Entry 9FIB (electron microscopy, 2.30 A resolution); this record covers chains B and D of the 16 polymer chains in the assembly.

== Chain B ==
Molecule: 16S rRNA
From: Escherichia coli
Sequence (1083 nucleotides; each row starts with the number of its first residue; note: 459 numbers in that range are skipped by the numbering (no residue carries them; nothing is unmodelled there)):
     1 AAAUUGAAGAGUUUGAUCAUGGCUCAGAUUGAACGCUGGCGGCAGGCCUA
    51 ACACAUGCAAGUCGAACGGUAACAGGAAGAAGCUUGCUUCUUUGCUGACG
   101 AGUGGCGGACGGGUGAGUAAUGUCUGGGAAACUGCCUGAUGGAGGGGGAU
   151 AACUACUGGAAACGGUAGCUAAUACCGCAUAACGUCGCAAGACCAAAGAG
   201 GGGGACCUUCGGGCCUCUUGCCAUCGGAUGUGCCCAGAUGGGAUUAGCUA
   251 GUAGGUGGGGUAACGGCUCACCUAGGCGACGAUCCCUAGCUGGUCUGAGA
   301 GGAUGACCAGCCACACUGGAACUGAGACACGGUCCAGACUCCUACGGGAG
   351 GCAGCAGUGGGGAAUAUUGCACAAUGGGCGCAAGCCUGAUGCAGCCAUGC
   401 CGCGUGUAUGAAGAAGCCCUUCGGGUUGUAAAGUACUUUCAGCGGGGAGG
   451 AAGGGAGUAAAGUUAAUACCUUUGCUCAUUGACGUUACCCGCAGAAGAAG
   501 CACCGGCUAACUCCGUGCCAGCAGCCXCGGUAAUACGGAGGGUGCAAGCG
   551 UUAAUCGGAAUUACUGGGCGUAAAGCGCACGCAGGCGGUUUGUUAAGUCA
   601 GAUGUGAAAUCCCCGGGCUCAACCUGGGAACUGCAUCUGAUACUGGCAAG
   651 CUUGAGUCUCGUAGAGGGGGGUAGAAUUCCAGGUGUAGCGGUGAAAUGCG
   701 UAGAGAUCUGGAGGAAUACCGGUGGCGAAGGCGGCCCCCUGGACGAAGAC
   751 UGACGCUCAGGUGCGAAAGCGUGGGGAGCAAACAGGAUUAGAUACCCUGG
   801 UAGUCCACGCCGUAAACGAUGUCGACUUGGAGGUUGUGCCCUUGAGGCGU
   851 GGCUUCCGGAGCUAACGCGUUAAGUCGACCGCCUGGGGAGUACGGCCGCA
   901 AGGUUAAAACUCAAAUGAAUUGACGGGGG
  1389 CUUGUACACACCGCCCGUXACACCAUGGGAGUGGGUUGCAAAAGAAGUAG
  1439 GUAGCUUAACCUUCGGGAGGGCGCUUACCACUUUGUGAUUCAUGACUGGG
  1489 GUGAAGUCGUAACAAGGUAACCGUAGGGGAACCUGCGGUUGGAUCACCUC
  1539 CUUA
Not modelled in the structure: 79-92, 205-213, 841-845, 1389, 1534-1542
Modified / non-standard residues: PSU (pseudouridine-5'-monophosphate) at position 516, G7M (N7-methyl-guanosine-5'-monophosphate) at position 527, 4OC (4n,o2'-methylcytidine-5'-monophosphate) at position 1402, 5MC (5-methylcytidine-5'-monophosphate) at position 1407, UR3 (3-methyluridine-5'-monophoshate) at position 1498, 2MG (2N-methylguanosine-5'-monophosphate) at position 1516, MA6 (6N-dimethyladenosine-5'-monophoshate) at position 1518, MA6 (6N-dimethyladenosine-5'-monophoshate) at position 1519
Bound ions: K+ site 1: U5 (shared with Ala-79(D), Ala-80(D), Leu-82(D), Gly-84(D) of chain D); K+ site 2: G11, U12, G21, G22; Mg2+ site 1 near G21 (its only coordinating residue here); Mg2+ site 2: C48, G115; Mg2+ site 3: A59, C386, U387; K+ site 3: G61, U62, G104, G105; Mg2+ site 4 near G100 (its only coordinating residue here); K+ site 4: G107, G324, G326; K+ site 5: G107, G108, G326; Mg2+ site 5: A109, G331; K+ site 6: C110, G111; Mg2+ site 6 near G111 (its only coordinating residue here); 18 more K+ sites not listed; 34 more Mg2+ sites not listed
Residues lining bound ligands: A1IC4 ((2S,3S)-2-[[(2S)-2-[[(2S,4S)-5-aminocarbonyloxy-4-oxidanyl-2-[[(2S,3R)-3-oxidanylpiperidin-2-yl]carbonylamino]pentanoyl]amino]-3-(1H-imidazol-4-yl)propanoyl]amino]-3-(2-chloranyl-1H-imidazol-4-yl)-3-oxidanyl-propanoic acid): U692, G693, U788, U789, G791, A792, A794, C795, C796, U1506
From the paper describing this entry:
  - binding site for A1IC4: G693, U788, U789, U1506

== Chain D ==
Molecule: Small ribosomal subunit protein uS4
From: Escherichia coli
UniProtKB: P0A7V8 (RS4_ECOLI); residues 1-206 here = UniProt positions 1-206
Amino-acid sequence (206 residues; row label = number of the first residue in the row):
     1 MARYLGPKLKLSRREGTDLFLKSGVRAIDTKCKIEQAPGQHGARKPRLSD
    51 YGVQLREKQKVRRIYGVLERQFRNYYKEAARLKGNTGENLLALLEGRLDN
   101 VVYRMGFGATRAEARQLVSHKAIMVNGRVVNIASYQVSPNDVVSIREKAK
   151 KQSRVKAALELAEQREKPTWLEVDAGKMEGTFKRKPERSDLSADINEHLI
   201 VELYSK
Not modelled in the structure: 1
Bound ions: K+: Ala-79, Ala-80, Leu-82, Gly-84, Thr-86 (shared with U5(B) of chain B)

== How chain B and chain D interact ==
Residue-residue contacts (129; chain B residue first):
  A2(B) / Lys-83(D)  phosphate contact
  A3(B) / Lys-83(D)  phosphate contact
  U5(B) / Ala-80(D)  sugar contact
  U5(B) / Gly-84(D)  base contact
  A8(B) / Gln-54(D)  base contact
  A8(B) / Glu-202(D)  hydrogen bond to the base
  A8(B) / Ser-205(D)  base contact
  A8(B) / Lys-206(D)  base contact
  C400(B) / Arg-70(D)  salt bridge to the phosphate
  C401(B) / Arg-70(D)  salt bridge to the phosphate
  C401(B) / Arg-73(D)  salt bridge to the phosphate
  C401(B) / Asn-74(D)  hydrogen bond to the phosphate
  G402(B) / Gln-71(D)  hydrogen bond to the phosphate
  G402(B) / Ile-132(D)  sugar contact
  G402(B) / Ser-134(D)  hydrogen bond to the phosphate
  C403(B) / Ala-2(D)  base contact
  C403(B) / Gln-71(D)  hydrogen bond to the phosphate
  C403(B) / Ile-132(D)  phosphate contact
  C403(B) / Ala-133(D)  phosphate contact
  C403(B) / Ser-134(D)  hydrogen bond to the phosphate
  G404(B) / Ala-2(D)  base contact
  G404(B) / Arg-3(D)  phosphate contact
  G404(B) / Arg-115(D)  salt bridge to the phosphate
  G404(B) / Ser-119(D)  sugar contact
  U405(B) / Ala-2(D)  hydrogen bond to the base
  U405(B) / Arg-3(D)  salt bridge to the phosphate
  U405(B) / Leu-5(D)  base contact
  G406(B) / Arg-3(D)  hydrogen bond to the phosphate
  G406(B) / Leu-5(D)  phosphate contact
  G406(B) / Gln-116(D)  hydrogen bond to the sugar
  U407(B) / Arg-3(D)  salt bridge to the phosphate
  U407(B) / Thr-110(D)  phosphate contact
  U407(B) / Ala-112(D)  phosphate contact
  U407(B) / Glu-113(D)  hydrogen bond to the sugar
  U407(B) / Gln-116(D)  hydrogen bond to the sugar
  A408(B) / Leu-21(D)  phosphate contact
  A408(B) / Ser-23(D)  phosphate contact
  A408(B) / Thr-110(D)  hydrogen bond to the phosphate
  A408(B) / Ala-112(D)  phosphate contact
  A408(B) / Glu-113(D)  sugar contact
  U409(B) / Lys-22(D)  salt bridge to the phosphate
  U409(B) / Ser-23(D)  hydrogen bond to the phosphate
  G410(B) / Lys-22(D)  base contact
  G410(B) / Arg-26(D)  salt bridge to the phosphate
  G410(B) / Lys-31(D)  salt bridge to the phosphate
  A411(B) / Arg-26(D)  salt bridge to the phosphate
  A412(B) / Lys-31(D)  hydrogen bond to the base
  A412(B) / Cys-32(D)  base contact
  U426(B) / Lys-33(D)  salt bridge to the phosphate
  U426(B) / Gln-36(D)  hydrogen bond to the phosphate
  U426(B) / Gly-39(D)  hydrogen bond to the phosphate
  U426(B) / Gln-40(D)  hydrogen bond to the sugar
  U427(B) / Lys-10(D)  phosphate contact
  U427(B) / Arg-13(D)  salt bridge to the phosphate
  U427(B) / Pro-38(D)  phosphate contact
  U427(B) / Gly-39(D)  hydrogen bond to the phosphate
  G428(B) / Pro-7(D)  phosphate contact
  G428(B) / Lys-10(D)  salt bridge to the phosphate
  U429(B) / Leu-9(D)  sugar contact
  U429(B) / Arg-13(D)  salt bridge to the phosphate
  U429(B) / Lys-22(D)  hydrogen bond to the phosphate
  U429(B) / Lys-31(D)  hydrogen bond to the sugar
  U429(B) / Cys-32(D)  phosphate contact
  A430(B) / Pro-7(D)  phosphate contact
  A430(B) / Lys-8(D)  hydrogen bond to the phosphate
  A430(B) / Leu-9(D)  hydrogen bond to the phosphate
  A430(B) / Lys-22(D)  salt bridge to the phosphate
  C436(B) / Arg-154(D)  sugar contact
  U437(B) / Gln-116(D)  base contact
  U437(B) / His-120(D)  hydrogen bond to the sugar
  U437(B) / Gln-152(D)  hydrogen bond to the phosphate
  U437(B) / Arg-154(D)  hydrogen bond to the sugar
  U438(B) / His-120(D)  hydrogen bond to the sugar
  U438(B) / Gln-152(D)  phosphate contact
  U439(B) / Ser-119(D)  hydrogen bond to the sugar
  U439(B) / His-120(D)  base contact
  U439(B) / Lys-121(D)  phosphate contact
  U439(B) / Asn-131(D)  hydrogen bond to the sugar
  C440(B) / Lys-121(D)  salt bridge to the phosphate
  C489(B) / Lys-121(D)  salt bridge to the phosphate
  C490(B) / Arg-146(D)  salt bridge to the phosphate
  G491(B) / Lys-148(D)  salt bridge to the phosphate
  A495(B) / Gln-116(D)  base contact
  A495(B) / His-120(D)  base contact
  A499(B) / Ala-2(D)  base contact
  U508(B) / Tyr-51(D)  sugar contact
  A509(B) / Ser-49(D)  hydrogen bond to the phosphate
  A509(B) / Tyr-51(D)  sugar contact
  A509(B) / Gly-52(D)  sugar contact
  A509(B) / Leu-55(D)  sugar contact
  A510(B) / Leu-48(D)  phosphate contact
  C511(B) / His-41(D)  hydrogen bond to the base
  C511(B) / Arg-44(D)  salt bridge to the phosphate
  U512(B) / Gln-40(D)  hydrogen bond to the sugar
  U512(B) / His-41(D)  hydrogen bond to the sugar
  U512(B) / Arg-44(D)  salt bridge to the phosphate
  G540(B) / Gln-40(D)  base contact
  G541(B) / Gly-39(D)  sugar contact
  G541(B) / Gln-40(D)  hydrogen bond to the sugar
  G542(B) / Lys-10(D)  salt bridge to the phosphate
  G542(B) / Arg-14(D)  hydrogen bond to the phosphate
  G542(B) / Pro-38(D)  sugar contact
  G542(B) / Gly-39(D)  sugar contact
  U543(B) / Arg-14(D)  salt bridge to the phosphate
  U543(B) / Pro-38(D)  phosphate contact
  U543(B) / Arg-56(D)  phosphate contact
  G544(B) / Arg-56(D)  salt bridge to the phosphate
  G544(B) / Gln-59(D)  hydrogen bond to the phosphate
  G544(B) / Arg-63(D)  salt bridge to the phosphate
  C545(B) / Lys-58(D)  salt bridge to the phosphate
  C545(B) / Gln-59(D)  hydrogen bond to the phosphate
  C545(B) / Arg-62(D)  salt bridge to the phosphate
  C545(B) / Glu-69(D)  phosphate contact
  A546(B) / Arg-3(D)  base contact
  A546(B) / Tyr-4(D)  base contact
  A546(B) / Arg-62(D)  salt bridge to the phosphate
  A546(B) / Leu-68(D)  phosphate contact
  A546(B) / Glu-69(D)  hydrogen bond to the phosphate
  A546(B) / Arg-70(D)  hydrogen bond to the phosphate
  A547(B) / Ala-2(D)  phosphate contact
  A547(B) / Leu-68(D)  phosphate contact
  C613(B) / Arg-81(D)  salt bridge to the phosphate
  C614(B) / Arg-81(D)  salt bridge to the phosphate
  U619(B) / Val-129(D)  base contact
  U619(B) / Val-130(D)  base contact
  U619(B) / Asn-131(D)  hydrogen bond to the base
  U619(B) / Ile-132(D)  base contact
  C620(B) / Ile-132(D)  base contact
  C620(B) / Tyr-135(D)  sugar contact
Interface residues without a listed pair, chain B (54 interface residues in all): A26, U29, C417, C418, G425
Interface residues without a listed pair, chain D (69 interface residues in all): Gly-24, Val-25, Leu-203

== Summary ==
54 residues of chain B and 69 residues of chain D are in contact; the contacts include 39 hydrogen bonds and
30 salt bridges. Among the polar pairs are A8(B)/Glu-202(D), U405(B)/Ala-2(D) and A412(B)/Lys-31(D). Chain B
binds compound A1IC4. The paper reports a binding site for A1IC4 at G693(B), U788(B) and U789(B) among others.
Chain B is 16S rRNA and chain D is Small ribosomal subunit protein uS4, both from Escherichia coli; the
structure, Structure of 30S-IF1-IF3-mRNA-GE81112A complex, was determined by electron microscopy, deposited
together with 9FCO, 9FDA and 9G06.
